PDB entry 7SVM | X-ray diffraction, 2.69 A resolution | chain A

# Chain A
Name: Dipeptidyl peptidase 8
Organism: Homo sapiens
Notes: EC 3.4.14.5
UniProtKB: Q6V1X1 (DPP8_HUMAN); residue numbers follow UniProt; this construct covers 1-898
Chain sequence (898 residues; each row starts with the number of its first residue):
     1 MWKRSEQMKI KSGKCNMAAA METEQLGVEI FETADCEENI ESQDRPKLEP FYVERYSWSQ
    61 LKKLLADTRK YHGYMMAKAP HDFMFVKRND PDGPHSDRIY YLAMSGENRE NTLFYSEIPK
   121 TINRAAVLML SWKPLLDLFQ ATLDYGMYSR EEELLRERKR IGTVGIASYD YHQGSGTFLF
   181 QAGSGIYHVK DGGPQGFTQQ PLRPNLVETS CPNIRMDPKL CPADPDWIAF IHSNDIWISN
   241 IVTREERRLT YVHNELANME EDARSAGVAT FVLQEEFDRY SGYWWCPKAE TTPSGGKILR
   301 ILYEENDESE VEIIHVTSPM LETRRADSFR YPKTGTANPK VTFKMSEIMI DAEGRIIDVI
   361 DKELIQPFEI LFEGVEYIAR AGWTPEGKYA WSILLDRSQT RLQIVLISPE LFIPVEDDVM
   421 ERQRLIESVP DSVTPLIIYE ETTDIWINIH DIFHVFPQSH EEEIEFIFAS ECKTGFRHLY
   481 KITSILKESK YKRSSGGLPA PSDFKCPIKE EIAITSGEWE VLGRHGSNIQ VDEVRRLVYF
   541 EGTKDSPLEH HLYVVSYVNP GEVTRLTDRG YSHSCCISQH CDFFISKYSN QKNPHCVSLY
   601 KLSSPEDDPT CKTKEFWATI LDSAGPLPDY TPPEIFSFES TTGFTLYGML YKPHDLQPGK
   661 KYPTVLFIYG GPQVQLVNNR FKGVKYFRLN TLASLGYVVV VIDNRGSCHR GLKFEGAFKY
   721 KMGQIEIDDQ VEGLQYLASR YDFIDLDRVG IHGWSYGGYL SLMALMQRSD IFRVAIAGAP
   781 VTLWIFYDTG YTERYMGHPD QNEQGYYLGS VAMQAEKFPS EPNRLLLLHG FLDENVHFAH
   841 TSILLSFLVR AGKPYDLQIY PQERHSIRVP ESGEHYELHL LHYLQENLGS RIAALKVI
Disordered / not traced: 1-46
Small-molecule neighbours:
  - D06 ((2S)-2-amino-1-(1,3-dihydro-2H-isoindol-2-yl)-2-[(1r,4S)-4-(pyrrolidin-1-yl)cyclohexyl]ethan-1-one), molecule 1: A141, T142, L143, Y145, S184, Y187, R203, P204
  - D06, molecule 2: R160, E275, E276, H525, Y669, Q673, V674, S755, Y756, Y759, A779, P780, V781, W784, Y787, Y791, N835, V836, H865
  - D06, molecule 3: F667, K685, Y686, R688, L689, H752, W754, S755, A779, R864, H865, S866, I867, Y876, L880
  - D06, molecule 4: D747, R748, R773, N887, L888, A893, A894, V897, I898
  - D06, molecule 5: E803, Q804, Y807, M813, F847
  - trimethylamine oxide (TMO), molecule 1: Y56, L64, S694, L695
  - trimethylamine oxide (TMO), molecule 2: F83, M84, Y169, Y171
  - trimethylamine oxide (TMO), molecule 3: S105, W132, L621
  - trimethylamine oxide (TMO), molecule 4: A513, S516, P560, G561
Swiss-Prot annotation at these positions:
  - active site (Charge relay system): S755, D833, H865
  - mutagenesis: E275 (E275K: 13-fold reduction in affinity for Ala-Pro-AFC; no effect on subcellular location), D451 (D451F: Reduced dimerization and reduced enzyme activity), S755 (S755A: Abolishes activity; no effect on subcellular location), D788 (D788A/S/V: Strongly reduced enzyme activity; D788E: Loss of enzyme activity. Loss of dimerization), D833 (D833A: Abolishes activity; no effect on subcellular location), H865 (H865A: Abolishes activity; no effect on subcellular location)

# Summary
Ligands of chain A: 5 copies of compound D06 and 4 copies of trimethylamine oxide. From UniProt: 3 active-site
residues and 6 mutagenesis sites.
Chain A is Dipeptidyl peptidase 8 (Homo sapiens); the structure, DPP8 IN COMPLEX WITH LIGAND ICeD-2, was
determined by X-ray diffraction, deposited together with 7SVL, 7SVN and 7SVO.
